6OJU - chains B and D; structure by X-ray diffraction, 2.88 A resolution.

Chain B (and D):
Protein: Thymidylate synthase
Organism: Homo sapiens
Notes: EC 2.1.1.45; chain D of this document is another copy of the same molecule, construct and numbering; everything in this record applies to it too
UniProtKB: P04818 (TYSY_HUMAN); residue numbers follow UniProt; this construct covers 1-6, 30-313
Chain sequence (290 residues; numbered 1 to 313; 23 numbers in that range are skipped by the numbering (no residue carries them; nothing is unmodelled there); the number before each row is that of its first residue):
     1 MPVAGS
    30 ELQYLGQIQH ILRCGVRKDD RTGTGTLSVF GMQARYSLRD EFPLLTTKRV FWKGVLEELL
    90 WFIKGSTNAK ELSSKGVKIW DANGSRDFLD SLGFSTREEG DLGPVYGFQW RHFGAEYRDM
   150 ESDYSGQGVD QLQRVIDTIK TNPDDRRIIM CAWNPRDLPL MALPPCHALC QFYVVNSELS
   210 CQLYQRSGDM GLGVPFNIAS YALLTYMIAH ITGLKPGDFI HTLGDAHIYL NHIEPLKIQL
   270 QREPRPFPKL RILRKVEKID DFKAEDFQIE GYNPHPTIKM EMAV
Disordered / not traced: 1-5
Swiss-Prot annotation at these positions:
  - active site: Cys195 (Nucleophile)
  - binding site (dUMP): Arg50, Arg175, Arg176, Cys195, His196, Arg215 to Asp218, Asn226, His256 to Tyr258
  - binding site ((6R)-5,10-methylene-5,6,7,8-tetrahydrofolate): Asp218, Ala312
  - modified residue: Ser114 (Phosphoserine)
  - cross-link (Glycyl lysine isopeptide (Lys-Gly)): Lys287 (interchain with G-Cter in SUMO2), Lys292 (interchain with G-Cter in SUMO2), Lys308 (interchain with G-Cter in SUMO2)
  - natural variant: Glu87 (E87K: In DKCD; uncertain significance), Arg115 to Val313 (deletion: In DKCD), Gln160 (Q160H: In DKCD; uncertain significance), Arg271 to Val313 (deletion: In DKCD)
Ligand contacts:
  - D96 (N-{4-[(2-amino-4-oxo-4,7-dihydro-3H-pyrrolo[2,3-d]pyrimidin-5-yl)methyl]benzene-1-carbonyl}-D-glutamic acid): Lys77, Arg78, Val79, Phe80, Ile108, Trp109, Asn112, Leu192, Asp218, Leu221, Gly222, Pro224, Phe225, Tyr258, Met311, Ala312
  - 2'-deoxyuridine 5'-monophosphate (UMP): Arg50, Tyr135, Leu192, Cys195, His196, Gln214, Arg215, Ser216, Gly217, Asp218, Gly222, Asn226, His256, Tyr258
Reported in the primary citation:
  - binding site for D96: Lys77, Phe80, Ile108, Trp109, Asn112, Leu192, Asp218, Leu221, Gly222, Phe225, Tyr258, Met311, Ala312
  - specificity-determining residues: Phe225 (proposed by the authors, not directly observed)

Chain B / chain D interface:
Residue-residue contacts - 12 pairs, chain B then chain D:
  Arg78(B) - Asp148(D)  salt bridge
  Arg78(B) - Glu150(D)
  Arg78(B) - Ser151(D)
  Pro305(B) - Arg147(D)
  Pro305(B) - Asp148(D)
  Thr306(B) - Thr125(D)
  Thr306(B) - Glu127(D)
  Thr306(B) - Asp148(D)
  Ile307(B) - Thr125(D)
  Lys308(B) - Ser124(D)
  Lys308(B) - Thr125(D)  hydrogen bond (backbone-backbone)
  Lys308(B) - Arg126(D)
Interface residues without a listed pair, chain B (6 interface residues in all): Pro264

Summary:
Chain B and chain D form an interface of 6 and 8 residues respectively, with 1 hydrogen bond and 1 salt
bridge. Among the polar pairs are Arg78(B)-Asp148(D) and Lys308(B)-Thr125(D). Chain B binds 2'-deoxyuridine
5'-monophosphate and compound D96. From the paper: a binding site for D96 at Lys77(B), Phe80(B) and Ile108(B)
among others; the specificity determinant Phe225(B).
Both chains are Thymidylate synthase (Homo sapiens). Entry 6OJU (Crystal structure of human thymidylate
synthase Delta (7-29) in complex with dUMP and
2-amino-4-oxo-4,7-dihydro-pyrrolo[2,3-d]pyrimidine-methyl-phenyl-D-glutamic acid) was determined by X-ray
diffraction (same publication as 6OJS and 6OJV).
